PDB entry 7ML3 | electron microscopy, 7.60 A resolution (low resolution: residue-level contacts below are approximate; hydrogen-bond / salt-bridge calls are withheld) | chains 3 and 0 of the 10 polymer chains in the assembly

== Chain 3 ==
Molecule: BJ4_G0050160.mRNA.1.CDS.1
Source organism: Saccharomyces cerevisiae
UniProt: A0A7I9BTI9 (A0A7I9BTI9_YEASX); numbering as in UniProt (aligned over 1-321)
Amino-acid sequence (321 residues; each row starts with the number of its first residue):
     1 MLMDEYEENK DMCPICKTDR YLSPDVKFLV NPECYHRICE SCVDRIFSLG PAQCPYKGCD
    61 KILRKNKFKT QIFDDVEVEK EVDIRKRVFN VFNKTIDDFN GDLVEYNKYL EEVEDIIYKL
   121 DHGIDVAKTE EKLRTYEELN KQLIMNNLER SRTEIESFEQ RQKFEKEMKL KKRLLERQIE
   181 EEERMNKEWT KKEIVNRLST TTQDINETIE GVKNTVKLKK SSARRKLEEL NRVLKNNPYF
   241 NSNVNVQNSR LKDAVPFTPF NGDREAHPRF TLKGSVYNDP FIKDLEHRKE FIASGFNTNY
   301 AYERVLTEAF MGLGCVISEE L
Not modelled in the structure: 1-7, 146-321
Metal / ion sites: Zn2+ site 1: Cys-13, Cys-16, Cys-39, Cys-42; Zn2+ site 2: His-36, Cys-54, Cys-59
Reported in the primary citation:
  - mutagenesis - R64A, R64D: decreased growth in response to MPA

== Chain 0 ==
Molecule: General transcription and DNA repair factor IIH helicase subunit XPD
Source organism: Saccharomyces cerevisiae
Notes: EC 3.6.4.12
UniProt: A0A6A5Q1C1 (A0A6A5Q1C1_YEASX); numbering as in UniProt (aligned over 1-778)
Amino-acid sequence (778 residues; each row starts with the number of its first residue):
     1 MKFYIDDLPV LFPYPKIYPE QYNYMCDIKK TLDVGGNSIL EMPSGTGKTV SLLSLTIAYQ
    61 MHYPEHRKII YCSRTMSEIE KALVELENLM DYRTKELGYQ EDFRGLGLTS RKNLCLHPEV
   121 SKERKGTVVD EKCRRMTNGQ AKRKLEEDPE ANVELCEYHE NLYNIEVEDY LPKGVFSFEK
   181 LLKYCEEKTL CPYFIVRRMI SLCNIIIYSY HYLLDPKIAE RVSNEVSKDS IVIFDEAHNI
   241 DNVCIESLSL DLTTDALRRA TRGANALDER ISEVRKVDSQ KLQDEYEKLV QGLHSADILT
   301 DQEEPFVETP VLPQDLLTEA IPGNIRRAEH FVSFLKRLIE YLKTRMKVLH VISETPKSFL
   361 QHLKQLTFIE RKPLRFCSER LSLLVRTLEV TEVEDFTALK DIATFATLIS TYEEGFLLII
   421 EPYEIENAAV PNPIMRFTCL DASIAIKPVF ERFSSVIITS GTISPLDMYP RMLNFKTVLQ
   481 KSYAMTLAKK SFLPMIITKG SDQVAISSRF EIRNDPSIVR NYGSMLVEFA KITPDGMVVF
   541 FPSYLYMESI VSMWQTMGIL DEVWKHKLIL VETPDAQETS LALETYRKAC SNGRGAILLS
   601 VARGKVSEGI DFDHQYGRTV LMIGIPFQYT ESRILKARLE FMRENYRIRE NDFLSFDAMR
   661 HAAQCLGRVL RGKDDYGVMV LADRRFSRKR SQLPKWIAQG LSDADLNLST DMAISNTKQF
   721 LRTMAQPTDP KDQEGVSVWS YEDLIKHQNS RKDQGGFIEN ENKEGEQDED EDEDIEMQ
Not modelled in the structure: 755-778
Metal / ion sites: 4Fe-4S cluster Fe near Cys-156 (its only coordinating residue here)
Ligand contacts: 4Fe-4S cluster (SF4): Arg-111, Leu-114, Cys-115, Leu-116, His-117, Val-120, Cys-133, Met-136, Thr-137, Cys-156, Tyr-158, His-159, Cys-191, Tyr-193, Phe-194

== How chain 3 and chain 0 interact ==
Residue-residue contacts - 9 pairs, chain 3 then chain 0:
  Ile-72(3) with Thr-344(0)
  Asn-107(3) with Ile-321(0); Gly-323(0)
  Leu-110(3) with Asn-324(0)
  Glu-111(3) with Asn-324(0); His-330(0)
  Glu-114(3) with Asn-324(0); His-330(0)
  Asp-115(3) with His-330(0)
Also at the interface, not in a pair above, chain 3 (8 interface residues in all): Arg-85, Tyr-118
Also at the interface, not in a pair above, chain 0 (7 interface residues in all): Arg-327, Arg-337

== In short ==
The interface between chain 3 and chain 0 involves 8 residues on one side and 7 on the other. Bound to chain
0: 4Fe-4S cluster. The Zn2+ site 1 is built by Cys-13(3), Cys-16(3), Cys-39(3) and Cys-42(3). From the paper:
R64A and R64D of chain 3 reduce growth in response to MPA.
Here chain 3 is BJ4_G0050160.mRNA.1.CDS.1 and chain 0 is General transcription and DNA repair factor IIH
helicase subunit XPD, both from Saccharomyces cerevisiae. Entry 7ML3 (General transcription factor TFIIH (weak
binding)) was determined by electron microscopy together with 7MEI, 7MK9, 7MKA, 7ML0, 7ML1, 7ML2 and 7ML4 from
the same study.
